Entry 5OQN (X-ray diffraction, 3.15 A resolution); this record covers chains A and C of the 4 polymer chains in the assembly.

Chain A:
Molecule: Condensin complex subunit 3
Organism: Saccharomyces cerevisiae (strain ATCC 204508 / S288c)
UniProt: Q06680 (CND3_YEAST); residue numbers follow UniProt; this construct covers 6-498, 556-932
Amino-acid sequence (871 residues; numbered 5 to 932; 57 numbers in that range are skipped by the numbering (no residue carries them; nothing is unmodelled there); the number before each row is that of its first residue):
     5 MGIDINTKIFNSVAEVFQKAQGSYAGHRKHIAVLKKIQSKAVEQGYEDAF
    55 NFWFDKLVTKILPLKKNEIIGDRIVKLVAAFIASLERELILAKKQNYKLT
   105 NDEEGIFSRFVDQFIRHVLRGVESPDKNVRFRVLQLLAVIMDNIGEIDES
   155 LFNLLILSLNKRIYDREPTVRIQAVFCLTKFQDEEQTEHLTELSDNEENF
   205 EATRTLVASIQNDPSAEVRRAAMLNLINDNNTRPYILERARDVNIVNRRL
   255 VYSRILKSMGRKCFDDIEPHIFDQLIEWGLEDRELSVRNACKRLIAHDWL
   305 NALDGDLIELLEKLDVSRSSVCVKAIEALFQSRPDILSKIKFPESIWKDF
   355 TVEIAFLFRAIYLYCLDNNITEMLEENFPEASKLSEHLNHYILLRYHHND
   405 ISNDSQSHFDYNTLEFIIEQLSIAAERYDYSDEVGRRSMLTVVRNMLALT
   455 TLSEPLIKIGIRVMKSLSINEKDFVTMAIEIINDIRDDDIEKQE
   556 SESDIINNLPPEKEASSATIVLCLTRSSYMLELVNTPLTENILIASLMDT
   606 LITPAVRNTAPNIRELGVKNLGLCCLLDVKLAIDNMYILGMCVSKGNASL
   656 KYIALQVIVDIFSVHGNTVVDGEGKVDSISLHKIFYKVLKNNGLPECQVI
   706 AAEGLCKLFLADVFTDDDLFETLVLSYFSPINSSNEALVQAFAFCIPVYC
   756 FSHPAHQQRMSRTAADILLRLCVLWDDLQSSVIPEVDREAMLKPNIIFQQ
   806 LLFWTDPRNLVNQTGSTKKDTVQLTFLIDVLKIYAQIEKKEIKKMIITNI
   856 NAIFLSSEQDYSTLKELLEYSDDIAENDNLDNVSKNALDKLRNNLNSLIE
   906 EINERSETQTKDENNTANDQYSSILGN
Unresolved in the structure: 5-6, 188-204, 404-409, 556-566, 911-932
Sequence notes: initiating methionine (5)
UniProt features mapped onto this chain:
  - modified residue: Ser198 (Phosphoserine)

Chain C:
Molecule: 18-nt DNA strand
Sequence (18 nucleotides; each row starts with the number of its first residue):
     1 GATGTGTAGCTACACATC

How chain A and chain C interact:
Contacting residue pairs (8):
  Lys131(A) with DA16(C), salt bridge to the phosphate
  Pro172(A) with DC15(C), phosphate contact
  Thr173(A) with DC15(C), hydrogen bond to the phosphate
  Ser219(A) with DA14(C), phosphate contact
  Ala220(A) with DA14(C), hydrogen bond to the phosphate
  Glu221(A) with DA14(C), phosphate contact
  Asn248(A) with DC13(C), sugar contact
  Ile249(A) with DA12(C), phosphate contact
Other interface residues (no listed pair), chain A (9 interface residues in all): Val247

Summary:
9 residues of chain A face 5 of chain C across their interface; the contacts include 2 hydrogen bonds and 1
salt bridge. Polar pairs include Thr173(A)-DC15(C), Ala220(A)-DA14(C) and Lys131(A)-DA16(C).
Here chain A is Condensin complex subunit 3 (Saccharomyces cerevisiae (strain ATCC 204508 / S288c)) and chain
C is an 18-nt DNA strand. Entry 5OQN (Crystal structure of the S. cerevisiae condensin Ycg1-Brn1 subcomplex
bound to DNA (short kleisin loop)) was determined by X-ray diffraction (same publication as 5OQO, 5OQP and
5OQR).
